PDB entry 7ZBT | electron microscopy, 3.30 A resolution | chains A and G of the 16 polymer chains in the assembly

# Chain A (and G)
Protein: Ribulose bisphosphate carboxylase large chain
From: Halothiobacillus neapolitanus
Notes: EC 4.1.1.39; chain G of this document is another copy of the same molecule, construct and numbering; everything in this record applies to it too
UniProt: O85040 (RBL1_HALNC); numbering as in UniProt (aligned over 1-473)
Sequence (473 residues; numbered 1 to 473; the number before each row is that of its first residue):
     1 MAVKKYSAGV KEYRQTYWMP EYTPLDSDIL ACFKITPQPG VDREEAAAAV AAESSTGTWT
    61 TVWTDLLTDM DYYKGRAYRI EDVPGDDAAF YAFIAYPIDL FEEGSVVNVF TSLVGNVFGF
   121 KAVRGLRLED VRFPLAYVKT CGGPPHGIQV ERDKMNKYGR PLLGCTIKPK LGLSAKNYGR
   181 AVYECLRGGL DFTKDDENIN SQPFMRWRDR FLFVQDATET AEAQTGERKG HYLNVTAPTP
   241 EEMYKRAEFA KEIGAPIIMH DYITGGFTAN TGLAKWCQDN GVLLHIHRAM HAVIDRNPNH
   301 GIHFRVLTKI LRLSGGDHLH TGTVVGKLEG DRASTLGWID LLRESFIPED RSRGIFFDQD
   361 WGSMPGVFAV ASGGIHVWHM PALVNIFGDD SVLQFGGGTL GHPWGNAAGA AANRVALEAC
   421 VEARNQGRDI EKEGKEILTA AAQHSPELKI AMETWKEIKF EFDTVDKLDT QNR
Disordered / not traced: 1-12, 457-473
Swiss-Prot annotation at these positions:
  - active site (Proton acceptor): Lys-168, His-287
  - binding site (substrate): Asn-116, Thr-166, Lys-170, Arg-288, His-320, Ser-372
  - binding site (Mg(2+)): Lys-194, Asp-196, Glu-197
  - site: Lys-327 (Transition state stabilizer)
  - modified residue: Lys-194 (N6-carboxylysine)
  - mutagenesis: Tyr-72 (Y72A: No longer binds N-repeats in CsoS2A; when associated with A-346 and 'A-96' in CbbS; Y72R: No longer binds N-repeats in CsoS2A), Phe-346 (F346A: No longer binds N-repeats in CsoS2A; when associated with A-72 and 'A-96' in CbbS)
Reported in the primary citation:
  - post-translational modification sites: Lys-194
  - catalytic residues: Lys-194, His-285, His-287, His-320

# Chain A / chain G interface
Contacting residue pairs - 133 pairs, chain A then chain G:
  Ser-55(A) / Lys-170(G)
  Ser-55(A) / Leu-171(G)
  Thr-56(A) / Lys-170(G)
  Thr-56(A) / Leu-171(G)
  Thr-58(A) / Lys-168(G)
  Val-62(A) / Leu-400(G)
  Trp-63(A) / Leu-400(G)
  Trp-63(A) / Asn-406(G)  hydrogen bond
  Thr-64(A) / Lys-168(G)  hydrogen bond (side chain-backbone)
  Thr-64(A) / Pro-169(G)
  Asp-65(A) / Pro-169(G)
  Thr-68(A) / Leu-171(G)
  Thr-68(A) / Gly-172(G)
  Thr-68(A) / Leu-173(G)
  Tyr-73(A) / Leu-171(G)
  Tyr-73(A) / Phe-204(G)
  Asp-99(A) / Pro-203(G)
  Leu-100(A) / Asn-198(G)
  Leu-100(A) / Gln-202(G)  hydrogen bond (backbone-side chain)
  Phe-101(A) / Pro-203(G)
  Glu-102(A) / Ser-201(G)  hydrogen bond
  Glu-102(A) / Arg-246(G)  salt bridge
  Gly-104(A) / Pro-238(G)
  Ser-105(A) / Pro-238(G)
  Val-107(A) / Thr-236(G)
  Asn-108(A) / Asn-198(G)  hydrogen bond (side chain-backbone)
  Asn-108(A) / Asn-200(G)  hydrogen bond
  Asn-108(A) / Gln-202(G)
  Phe-110(A) / Met-290(G)  hydrophobic
  Thr-111(A) / Glu-197(G)
  Thr-111(A) / Thr-264(G)  hydrogen bond
  Ser-112(A) / Asn-198(G)  hydrogen bond
  Val-114(A) / Met-290(G)
  Gly-115(A) / Ala-289(G)
  Gly-115(A) / Met-290(G)  hydrogen bond (backbone-backbone)
  Asn-116(A) / Glu-197(G)  hydrogen bond
  Phe-118(A) / Ala-292(G)
  Phe-118(A) / Val-293(G)  hydrophobic
  Phe-118(A) / Arg-296(G)  hydrogen bond (backbone-side chain)
  Gly-119(A) / Ala-292(G)
  Gly-119(A) / Arg-296(G)
  Phe-120(A) / Arg-296(G)  hydrogen bond (backbone-side chain)
  Lys-121(A) / Gly-326(G)
  Val-123(A) / Arg-296(G)  hydrogen bond (backbone-side chain)
  Lys-168(A) / Thr-58(G)  hydrogen bond
  Lys-168(A) / Thr-64(G)  hydrogen bond (backbone-side chain)
  Pro-169(A) / Thr-64(G)
  Pro-169(A) / Asp-65(G)
  Pro-169(A) / Thr-68(G)
  Lys-170(A) / Ser-55(G)
  Lys-170(A) / Thr-56(G)
  Leu-171(A) / Ser-55(G)
  Leu-171(A) / Thr-56(G)
  Leu-171(A) / Thr-68(G)
  Leu-171(A) / Tyr-73(G)
  Leu-171(A) / Lys-74(G)
  Gly-172(A) / Thr-68(G)
  Gly-172(A) / Tyr-73(G)
  Leu-173(A) / Thr-68(G)
  Glu-197(A) / Thr-111(G)
  Glu-197(A) / Asn-116(G)  hydrogen bond
  Asn-198(A) / Leu-100(G)
  Asn-198(A) / Asn-108(G)  hydrogen bond (backbone-side chain)
  Asn-198(A) / Ser-112(G)  hydrogen bond
  Asn-200(A) / Glu-102(G)
  Asn-200(A) / Asn-108(G)  hydrogen bond
  Ser-201(A) / Glu-102(G)  hydrogen bond
  Gln-202(A) / Leu-100(G)  hydrogen bond (side chain-backbone)
  Gln-202(A) / Phe-101(G)
  Gln-202(A) / Glu-102(G)
  Gln-202(A) / Asn-108(G)
  Pro-203(A) / Asp-99(G)
  Pro-203(A) / Phe-101(G)
  Phe-204(A) / Tyr-73(G)
  Phe-204(A) / Asp-99(G)
  Arg-206(A) / Glu-103(G)  salt bridge
  Thr-236(A) / Val-107(G)
  Ala-237(A) / Thr-268(G)  hydrogen bond (backbone-side chain)
  Pro-238(A) / Gly-104(G)
  Pro-238(A) / Ser-105(G)
  Pro-238(A) / Thr-268(G)
  Pro-238(A) / Thr-271(G)
  Thr-239(A) / Thr-268(G)
  Thr-239(A) / Thr-271(G)
  Thr-239(A) / Gly-272(G)
  Pro-240(A) / Pro-240(G)  hydrophobic
  Pro-240(A) / Thr-268(G)
  Pro-240(A) / Ala-269(G)  hydrophobic
  Pro-240(A) / Gly-272(G)
  Glu-241(A) / Lys-275(G)  salt bridge
  Arg-246(A) / Glu-102(G)  salt bridge
  Thr-264(A) / Thr-111(G)  hydrogen bond
  Thr-264(A) / Phe-267(G)
  Gly-265(A) / Gly-266(G)
  Gly-265(A) / Phe-267(G)
  Gly-265(A) / Thr-268(G)  hydrogen bond (backbone-backbone)
  Gly-266(A) / Gly-265(G)
  Gly-266(A) / Gly-266(G)
  Phe-267(A) / Gly-265(G)
  Thr-268(A) / Ala-237(G)  hydrogen bond (side chain-backbone)
  Thr-268(A) / Pro-238(G)
  Thr-268(A) / Thr-239(G)
  Thr-268(A) / Pro-240(G)
  Thr-268(A) / Gly-265(G)  hydrogen bond (backbone-backbone)
  Ala-269(A) / Pro-240(G)  hydrophobic
  Thr-271(A) / Pro-238(G)
  Thr-271(A) / Thr-239(G)
  Gly-272(A) / Pro-240(G)
  Lys-275(A) / Glu-241(G)  salt bridge
  Ala-289(A) / Gly-115(G)
  Met-290(A) / Phe-110(G)  hydrophobic
  Met-290(A) / Val-114(G)
  Met-290(A) / Gly-115(G)  hydrogen bond (backbone-backbone)
  Ala-292(A) / Phe-118(G)
  Ala-292(A) / Gly-119(G)
  Ala-292(A) / His-300(G)  hydrogen bond (backbone-side chain)
  Val-293(A) / Phe-118(G)  hydrophobic
  Val-293(A) / Val-293(G)
  Val-293(A) / His-300(G)
  Arg-296(A) / Phe-118(G)  hydrogen bond (side chain-backbone)
  Arg-296(A) / Gly-119(G)
  Arg-296(A) / Phe-120(G)  hydrogen bond (side chain-backbone)
  Arg-296(A) / Val-123(G)  hydrogen bond (side chain-backbone)
  Arg-296(A) / His-300(G)
  Asn-297(A) / Asn-297(G)
  His-300(A) / Ala-292(G)  hydrogen bond (side chain-backbone)
  His-300(A) / Val-293(G)
  His-300(A) / Arg-296(G)
  Gly-326(A) / Lys-121(G)
  Leu-400(A) / Val-62(G)
  Leu-400(A) / Trp-63(G)
  Gly-401(A) / Val-62(G)
  Asn-406(A) / Trp-63(G)  hydrogen bond
Interface residues without a listed pair, chain A (77 interface residues in all): Leu-67, Lys-74, Glu-103, Arg-124, Ala-181, Asp-261, His-287, Gly-405
Interface residues without a listed pair, chain G (77 interface residues in all): Leu-67, Arg-124, Ala-181, Arg-206, Tyr-244, Asp-261, His-287, Gly-401

# Summary
The chain A/chain G interface involves 77 residues from each chain; the contacts include 33 hydrogen bonds and
5 salt bridges. Polar contacts include Glu-102(A)/Arg-246(G), Arg-206(A)/Glu-103(G) and Glu-241(A)/Lys-275(G).
The paper reports catalytic residues Lys-194(A), His-285(A) and His-287(A) among others; a modification site
at Lys-194(A).
Both chains are Ribulose bisphosphate carboxylase large chain (Halothiobacillus neapolitanus). Entry 7ZBT
(Subtomogram averaging of Rubisco from native Halothiobacillus carboxysomes) was determined by electron
microscopy together with 7ZC1 from the same study.
